Entry 8E2I (electron microscopy, 3.04 A resolution); this record covers chains F and E of the 6 polymer chains in the assembly.

# Chain F (and E)
Molecule: Diablo IAP-binding mitochondrial protein
Organism: Homo sapiens
Notes: chain E of this document is another copy of the same molecule, construct and numbering; everything in this record applies to it too
UniProt: Q9NR28 (DBLOH_HUMAN); residues 1-184 here correspond to UniProt positions 56-239 (UniProt number = residue number + 55)
Chain sequence (194 residues; numbered 0 to 193; the number before each row is that of its first residue; numbering starts at 0):
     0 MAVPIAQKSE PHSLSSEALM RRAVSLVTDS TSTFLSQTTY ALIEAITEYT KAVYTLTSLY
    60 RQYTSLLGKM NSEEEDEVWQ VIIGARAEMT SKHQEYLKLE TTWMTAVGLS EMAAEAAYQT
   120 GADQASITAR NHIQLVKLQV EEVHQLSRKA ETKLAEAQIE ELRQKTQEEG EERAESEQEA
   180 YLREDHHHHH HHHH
Disordered / not traced: 0-11, 185-193
Sequence notes: initiating methionine (0); expression tag (185-193)
UniProt features mapped onto this chain:
  - motif: Ala1 to Ala5 (IAP-binding)

# Interface between chain F and chain E
Pairs across the interface - 38 pairs, chain F then chain E:
  Ser12(F) - Glu43(E)  hydrogen bond
  Ser15(F) - Glu43(E)  hydrogen bond
  Leu18(F) - Gln36(E)
  Met19(F) - Thr37(E)
  Met19(F) - Ala40(E)  hydrophobic
  Met19(F) - Leu98(E)  hydrophobic
  Met19(F) - Thr101(E)
  Val23(F) - Phe33(E)  hydrophobic
  Val26(F) - Ser29(E)
  Val26(F) - Phe33(E)  hydrophobic
  Ser29(F) - Val26(E)
  Ser29(F) - Ser29(E)  hydrogen bond
  Phe33(F) - Val23(E)  hydrophobic
  Phe33(F) - Val26(E)  hydrophobic
  Gln36(F) - Met19(E)
  Gln36(F) - Ala22(E)
  Thr37(F) - Met19(E)
  Glu43(F) - Ser15(E)  hydrogen bond
  Lys97(F) - Gln118(E)
  Thr100(F) - Gln118(E)  hydrogen bond (backbone-side chain)
  Thr101(F) - Gln118(E)  hydrogen bond
  Thr101(F) - Thr119(E)
  Thr104(F) - Glu114(E)
  Thr104(F) - Gln118(E)  hydrogen bond
  Gly107(F) - Met111(E)
  Leu108(F) - Leu108(E)
  Leu108(F) - Met111(E)  hydrophobic
  Leu108(F) - Ala112(E)
  Met111(F) - Thr104(E)
  Met111(F) - Leu108(E)  hydrophobic
  Met111(F) - Met111(E)  hydrophobic
  Ala112(F) - Leu108(E)
  Ala115(F) - Thr104(E)
  Ala115(F) - Leu108(E)  hydrophobic
  Gln118(F) - Thr100(E)
  Gln118(F) - Thr101(E)  hydrogen bond (side chain-backbone)
  Gln118(F) - Thr104(E)  hydrogen bond
  Thr119(F) - Thr101(E)
Other interface residues (no listed pair), chain F (28 interface residues in all): Ala22, Leu25, Thr30, Ala40, Glu94, Leu98
Other interface residues (no listed pair), chain E (25 interface residues in all): Ser12, Thr30, Lys97, Ala115

# Overview
28 residues of chain F face 25 of chain E across their interface; the contacts include 9 hydrogen bonds. Polar
pairs include Ser12(F)-Glu43(E), Ser15(F)-Glu43(E) and Ser29(F)-Ser29(E).
Both chains are Diablo IAP-binding mitochondrial protein (Homo sapiens). Entry 8E2I (Cryo-EM structure of
BIRC6/Smac) was determined by electron microscopy (same publication as 8E2J and 8E2K).
